Entry 7YZM (X-ray diffraction, 1.82 A resolution); this record covers chains A and H of the 4 polymer chains in the assembly.

# Chain A
Protein: Dehydratase family protein
Source organism: Carboxydothermus hydrogenoformans Z-2901
UniProt: Q3AET9 (Q3AET9_CARHZ); numbering as in UniProt (aligned over 1-421)
Chain sequence (422 residues; each row starts with the number of its first residue; numbering starts at 0):
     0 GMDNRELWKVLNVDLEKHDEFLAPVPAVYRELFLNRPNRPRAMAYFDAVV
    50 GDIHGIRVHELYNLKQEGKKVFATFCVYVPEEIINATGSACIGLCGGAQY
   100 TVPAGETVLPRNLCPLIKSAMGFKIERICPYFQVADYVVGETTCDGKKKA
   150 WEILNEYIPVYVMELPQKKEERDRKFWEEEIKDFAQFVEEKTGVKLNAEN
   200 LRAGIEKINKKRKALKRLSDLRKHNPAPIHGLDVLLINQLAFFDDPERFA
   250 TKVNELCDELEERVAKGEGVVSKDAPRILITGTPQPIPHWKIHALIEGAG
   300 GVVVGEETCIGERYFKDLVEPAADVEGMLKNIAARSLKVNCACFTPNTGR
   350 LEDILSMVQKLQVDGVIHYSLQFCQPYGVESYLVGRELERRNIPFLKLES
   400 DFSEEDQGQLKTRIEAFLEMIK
Differences from the reference sequence: expression tag (0)
Metal / ion sites: Double cubane cluster Fe: Cys75, Cys113, Cys143, Cys308, Cys340, Cys373
Residues lining bound ligands: Double cubane cluster (BJ8): Phe74, Cys75, Val76, Tyr77, Cys113, Leu115, Ile116, Glu140, Thr142, Cys143, Lys146, Thr282, Pro283, Cys308, Arg312, Val338, Cys340, Leu370, Phe372, Cys373, Tyr376

# Chain H
Protein: Putative CoA-substrate-specific enzyme activase
Source organism: Carboxydothermus hydrogenoformans Z-2901
UniProt: Q3AET8 (Q3AET8_CARHZ); residue numbers follow UniProt; this construct covers 1-243
Chain sequence (243 residues; each row starts with the number of its first residue):
     1 MFAGLDLGSTNSKLVIIKEDGSYTFKVVPTRYEPVKAGELLLKNTGEIRN
    51 LVVTGYGRVAFNRGKVVTEITCQARGCHELFPEVDYILDLGGQDAKIIKK
   101 DGQGRVVNFLMNDKCAAGTGRFLEIILTAIGDDYRDEDLINEENAVPINS
   151 MCTVFAESEVISLLARGTSKRAVIAGLFKTTAKRLAKFAESLGKPRKLIF
   201 TGGGAKYPALRLFLQKEMGVEVVVPPEPSVTAALGAALIARET
Metal / ion sites: 4Fe-4S cluster Fe: Cys115, Cys152 (shared with 2 residues of chain G)
Residues lining bound ligands:
  - AMP-PNP (ANP; phosphoaminophosphonic acid-adenylate ester): Gly8, Ser9, Thr10, Asn11, Lys13, Tyr56, Glu69, Leu90, Gly91, Gly92, Gln93, Asp94, Lys96, Gly120, Arg121, Leu123, Glu124, Gly202, Gly203, Gly204, Lys206, Tyr207
  - 4Fe-4S cluster (SF4): Cys115, Met151, Cys152, Val154, Phe155

# Chain A / chain H interface
Pairs across the interface (30):
  Glu19(A) with Lys179(H), salt bridge
  Gln98(A) with Ser150(H)
  Tyr99(A) with Lys183(H), hydrogen bond (backbone-side chain)
  Thr106(A) with Lys187(H)
  Arg110(A) with Asp113(H), salt bridge; Cys115(H); Ala116(H); Ser150(H), hydrogen bond (side chain-backbone); Met151(H), hydrogen bond (side chain-backbone); Arg184(H)
  Asn111(A) with Cys115(H), hydrogen bond; Met151(H)
  Glu125(A) with Lys187(H), salt bridge
  Gln371(A) with Phe155(H)
  Phe372(A) with Met151(H), hydrophobic
  Asp400(A) with Asn149(H), hydrogen bond; Phe155(H)
  Ser402(A) with Asn149(H); Glu159(H), hydrogen bond
  Glu404(A) with Val146(H); Pro147(H); Glu159(H); Ser162(H), hydrogen bond (backbone-side chain); Leu163(H); Arg166(H), salt bridge
  Asp405(A) with Glu159(H)
  Gln406(A) with Ser162(H)
  Gly407(A) with Ser162(H), hydrogen bond (backbone-side chain)
  Gln408(A) with Ser158(H), hydrogen bond (side chain-backbone); Ser162(H), hydrogen bond
Interface residues without a listed pair, chain A (20 interface residues in all): Lys16, Pro102, Ala103, Lys117
Interface residues without a listed pair, chain H (20 interface residues in all): Ile148, Glu190

# Overview
Chain A and chain H each contribute 20 residues to their interface, with 10 hydrogen bonds and 4 salt bridges.
Polar pairs include Glu19(A)-Lys179(H), Arg110(A)-Asp113(H) and Glu125(A)-Lys187(H). Bound to chain A: Double
cubane cluster. Chain H binds 4Fe-4S cluster and AMP-PNP.
Here chain A is Dehydratase family protein and chain H is Putative CoA-substrate-specific enzyme activase,
both from Carboxydothermus hydrogenoformans Z-2901. Entry 7YZM (MgADPNP-bound DCCP:DCCP-R complex) was
determined by X-ray diffraction together with 7YZQ from the same study.
